Entry 8X32 (electron microscopy, 4.40 A resolution (low resolution: residue-level contacts below are approximate; hydrogen-bond / salt-bridge calls are withheld)); this record covers chains J and D of the 14 polymer chains in the assembly.

[Chain J]
Molecule: 146-nt DNA strand
Source organism: Saccharomyces cerevisiae
Sequence (146 nucleotides; each row starts with the number of its first residue):
   147 ATCAATATCCACCTGCAGATTCTACCAAAAGTGTATTTGGAAACTGCTCC
   197 ATCAAAAGGCATGTTCAGCGGAATTCCGCTGAACATGCCTTTTGATGGAG
   247 CAGTTTCCAAATACACTTTTGGTAGAATCTGCAGGTGGATATTGAT

[Chain D]
Molecule: Histone H2B
Source organism: Saccharomyces cerevisiae
UniProt: A0A6A5PZQ7 (A0A6A5PZQ7_YEASX); residues 0-130 here correspond to UniProt positions 1-131 (UniProt number = residue number + 1)
Chain sequence (131 residues; each row starts with the number of its first residue; numbering starts at 0):
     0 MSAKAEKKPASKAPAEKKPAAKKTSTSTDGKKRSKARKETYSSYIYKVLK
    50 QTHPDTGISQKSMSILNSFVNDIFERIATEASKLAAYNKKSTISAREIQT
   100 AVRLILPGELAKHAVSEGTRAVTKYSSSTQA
Unresolved in the structure: 0-35, 129-130

[Chain J / chain D interface]
Contacting residue pairs - 8 pairs, chain J then chain D:
  DG267(J) / Tyr-43(D)
  DG268(J) / Lys-37(D)
  DG268(J) / Glu-38(D)
  DG268(J) / Thr-39(D)
  DG268(J) / Tyr-43(D)
  DT269(J) / Arg-36(D)
  DT269(J) / Lys-37(D)
  DA270(J) / Arg-36(D)

[Overview]
The interface between chain J and chain D involves 4 residues on one side and 5 on the other.
Chain J is a 146-nt DNA strand and chain D is Histone H2B, both from Saccharomyces cerevisiae; the structure,
The piccolo NuA4 bound to the H2A.Z nucleosome-H4KQ Complex with Ac-CoA at resetting state, was determined by
electron microscopy together with 8X2X, 8X2Y, 8X2Z, 8X30 and 8X31 from the same study.
